Entry 4GZC (X-ray diffraction, 1.30 A resolution); this record covers chain A.

Chain A:
Name: Epsin-2
Organism: Saccharomyces cerevisiae
Notes: fragment: epsin 2 N-terminal homology domain
Reference sequence: Q05785 (ENT2_YEAST); residue numbers follow UniProt; this construct covers 1-149
Amino-acid sequence (180 residues; numbered -30 to 149; the number before each row is that of its first residue; numbers below 1 keep their minus sign (Met-30 is residue -30)):
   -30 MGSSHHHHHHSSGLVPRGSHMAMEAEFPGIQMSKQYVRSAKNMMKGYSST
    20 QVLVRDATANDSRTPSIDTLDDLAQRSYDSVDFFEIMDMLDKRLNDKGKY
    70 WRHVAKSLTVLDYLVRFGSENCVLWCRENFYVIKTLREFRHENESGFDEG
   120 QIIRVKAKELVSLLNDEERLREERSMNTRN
Not modelled in the structure: -30 to 14, 147-149
Construct notes: expression tag (-30 to 0); conflict Tyr5 (Phe in Q05785)
What the authors report for this chain:
  - contacts within the chain: Asn112-Glu118 (hydrogen bond)

Overview:
The paper reports contacts within the chain involving Asn112 and Glu118.
Chain A is Epsin-2 (Saccharomyces cerevisiae); the structure, Crystal structure of yeast Ent2 ENTH domain, was
determined by X-ray diffraction (same publication as 4GZD).
